PDB entry 2WAO | X-ray diffraction, 1.80 A resolution | chain A

== Chain A ==
Name: Endoglucanase E
From: Clostridium thermocellum
Notes: EC 3.2.1.4; fragment: c terminal domain of cel5c-ces2a, residues 485-814
UniProt: P10477 (GUNE_CLOTM); residues 4-333 here correspond to UniProt positions 485-814 (UniProt number = residue number + 481)
Amino-acid sequence (341 residues; each row starts with the number of its first residue):
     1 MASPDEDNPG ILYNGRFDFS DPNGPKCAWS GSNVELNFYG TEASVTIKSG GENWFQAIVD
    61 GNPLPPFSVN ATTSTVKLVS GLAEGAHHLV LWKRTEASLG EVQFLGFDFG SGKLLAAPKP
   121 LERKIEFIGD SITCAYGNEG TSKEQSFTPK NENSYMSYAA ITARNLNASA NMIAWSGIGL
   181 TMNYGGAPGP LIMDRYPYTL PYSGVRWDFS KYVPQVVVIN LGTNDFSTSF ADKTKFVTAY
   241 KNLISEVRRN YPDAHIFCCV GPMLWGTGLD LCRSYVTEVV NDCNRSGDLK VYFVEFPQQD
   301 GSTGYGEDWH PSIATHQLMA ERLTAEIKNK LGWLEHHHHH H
Not modelled in the structure: 1-9, 335-341
What the authors report for this chain:
  - catalytic residues: Ser-131, Gly-177, Asn-224, His-310
  - mutagenesis - S131A, H310A: abolished catalytic activity
  - binding site for formate: Ser-131, Gly-177, Asn-224
  - mutagenesis - D308A, D308N: unchanged catalytic activity on 4-NPAc
  - contacts within the chain: Glu-307/His-310 (backbone contact)
  - mutagenesis - Y184A, W265A, W309A: unchanged catalytic activity on xylan
  - mutagenesis - Y202A: unchanged catalytic activity
  - binding site for beta-D-glucopyranose: Ser-131, Tyr-184, Trp-265, Gln-299, Trp-309
  - mutagenesis - Y184A, W265A, W309A: abolished binding to cellohexaose
  - mutagenesis - Y184A, W265A, W309A: abolished binding to beta-glucan
  - specificity-determining residues: Trp-265
  - mutagenesis - H310A (20-fold): decreased binding to cellohexaose
  - mutagenesis - Y202A: unchanged binding to cellohexaose

== Summary ==
From the paper: catalytic residues Ser-131, Gly-177 and Asn-224 among others; Y184A, W265A and W309A abolish
binding to cellohexaose; 8 substitutions were tested in all.
Chain A is Endoglucanase E (Clostridium thermocellum); the structure, Structure of a family two carbohydrate
esterase from Clostridium thermocellum in complex with cellohexaose, was determined by X-ray diffraction,
deposited together with 2W9X, 2WAA and 2WAB.
